5XON - chains A and N of the 18 polymer chains in the assembly; structure by electron microscopy, 3.83 A resolution.

== Chain A ==
Protein: DNA-directed RNA polymerase subunit
Organism: Komagataella phaffii (strain GS115 / ATCC 20864)
Notes: EC 2.7.7.6
UniProt: C4R4Y0 (C4R4Y0_KOMPG); residues 1-1743 here = UniProt positions 1-1743
Amino-acid sequence (1743 residues; each row starts with the number of its first residue):
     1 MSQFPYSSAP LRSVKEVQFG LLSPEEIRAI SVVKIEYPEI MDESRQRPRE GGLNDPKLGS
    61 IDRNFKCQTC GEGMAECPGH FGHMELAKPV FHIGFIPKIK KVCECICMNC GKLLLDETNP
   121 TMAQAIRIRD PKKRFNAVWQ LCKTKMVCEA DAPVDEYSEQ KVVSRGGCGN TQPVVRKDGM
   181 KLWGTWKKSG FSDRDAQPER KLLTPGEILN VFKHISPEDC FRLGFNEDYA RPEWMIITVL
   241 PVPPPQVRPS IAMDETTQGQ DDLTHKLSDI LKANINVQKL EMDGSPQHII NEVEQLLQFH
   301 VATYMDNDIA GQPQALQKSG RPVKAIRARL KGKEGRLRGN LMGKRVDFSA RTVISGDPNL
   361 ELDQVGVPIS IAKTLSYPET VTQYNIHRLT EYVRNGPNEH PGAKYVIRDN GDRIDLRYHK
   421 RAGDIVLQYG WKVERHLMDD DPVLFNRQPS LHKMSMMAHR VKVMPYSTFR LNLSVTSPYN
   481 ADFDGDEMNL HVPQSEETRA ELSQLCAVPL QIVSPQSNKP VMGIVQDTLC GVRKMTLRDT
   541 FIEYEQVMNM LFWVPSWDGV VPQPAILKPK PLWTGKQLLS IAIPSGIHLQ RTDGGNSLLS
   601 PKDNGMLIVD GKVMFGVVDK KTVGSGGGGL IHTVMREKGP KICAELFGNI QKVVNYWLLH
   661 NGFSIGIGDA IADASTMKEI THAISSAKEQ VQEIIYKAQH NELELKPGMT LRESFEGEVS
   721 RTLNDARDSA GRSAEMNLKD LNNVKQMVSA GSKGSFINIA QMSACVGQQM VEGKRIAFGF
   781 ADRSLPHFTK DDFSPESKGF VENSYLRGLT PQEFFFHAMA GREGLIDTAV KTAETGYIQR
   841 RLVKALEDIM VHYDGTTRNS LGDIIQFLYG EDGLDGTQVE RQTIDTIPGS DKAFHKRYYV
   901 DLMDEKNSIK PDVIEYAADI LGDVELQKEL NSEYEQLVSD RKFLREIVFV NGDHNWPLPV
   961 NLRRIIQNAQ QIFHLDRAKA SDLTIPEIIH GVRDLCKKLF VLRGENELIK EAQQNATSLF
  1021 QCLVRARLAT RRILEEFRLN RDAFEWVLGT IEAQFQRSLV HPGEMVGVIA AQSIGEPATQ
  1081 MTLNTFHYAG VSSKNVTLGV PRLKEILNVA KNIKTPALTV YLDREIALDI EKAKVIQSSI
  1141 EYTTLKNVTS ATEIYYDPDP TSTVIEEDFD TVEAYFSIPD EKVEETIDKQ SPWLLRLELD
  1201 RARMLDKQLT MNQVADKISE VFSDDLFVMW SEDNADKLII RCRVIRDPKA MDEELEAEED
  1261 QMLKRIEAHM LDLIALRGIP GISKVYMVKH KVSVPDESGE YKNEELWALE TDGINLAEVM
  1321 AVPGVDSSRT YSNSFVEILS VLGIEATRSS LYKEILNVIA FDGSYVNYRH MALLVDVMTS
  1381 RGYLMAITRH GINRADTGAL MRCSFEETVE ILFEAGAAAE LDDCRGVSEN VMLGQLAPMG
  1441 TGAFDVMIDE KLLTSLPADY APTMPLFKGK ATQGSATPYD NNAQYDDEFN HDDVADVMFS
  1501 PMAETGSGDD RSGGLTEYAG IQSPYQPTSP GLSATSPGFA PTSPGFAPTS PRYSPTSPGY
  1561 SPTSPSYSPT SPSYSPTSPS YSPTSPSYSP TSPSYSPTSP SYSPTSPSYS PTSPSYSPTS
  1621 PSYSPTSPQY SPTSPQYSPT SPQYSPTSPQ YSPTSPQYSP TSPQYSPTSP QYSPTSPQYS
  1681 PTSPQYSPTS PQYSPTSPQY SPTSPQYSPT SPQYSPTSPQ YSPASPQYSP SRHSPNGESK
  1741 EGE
Disordered / not traced: 1, 154-160, 190-193, 1178-1189, 1246-1257, 1464-1743
Ion coordination: Zn2+ site 1: Cys67, Cys70, Cys77, His80; Zn2+ site 2: Cys107, Cys110, Cys148, Cys168; Mg2+: Asp482, Asp484, Asp486 (shared with 1 residue of chain P)

== Chain N ==
Molecule: 48-nt DNA strand
Sequence (48 nucleotides; row label = number of the first residue in the row; numbers below 1 keep their minus sign (DC-25 is residue -25)):
   -25 CCGTGTCTAG CACAGGGAAA TGGTTTGTGT CTGCTTATCG GTAGAGTG
Disordered / not traced: -3 to 1

== How chain A and chain N interact ==
Contacting residue pairs - 5 pairs, chain A then chain N:
  Lys101(A) - DT9(N)  salt bridge to the phosphate
  Leu316(A) - DA-7(N)  base contact
  Lys318(A) - DG-9(N)  base contact
  Lys318(A) - DA-8(N)  hydrogen bond to the base
  His1390(A) - DG7(N)  sugar contact
Other interface residues (no listed pair), chain A (6 interface residues in all): Trp139, Gln317

== Overview ==
Chain A and chain N form an interface of 6 and 5 residues respectively; the contacts include 1 hydrogen bond
and 1 salt bridge. Among the polar pairs are Lys318(A)-DA-8(N) and Lys101(A)-DT9(N). The Zn2+ site 1 is built
by Cys67(A), Cys70(A), Cys77(A) and His80(A).
Here chain A is DNA-directed RNA polymerase subunit (Komagataella phaffii (strain GS115 / ATCC 20864)) and
chain N is a 48-nt DNA strand. Entry 5XON (RNA Polymerase II elongation complex bound with Spt4/5 and TFIIS)
was determined by electron microscopy, deposited together with 5XOG.
